Entry 8PPV (electron microscopy, 3.02 A resolution); this record covers chains B and T of the 7 polymer chains in the assembly.

Chain B:
Protein: DP2
Source organism: Pyrococcus abyssi GE5
Sequence (1270 residues; each row starts with the number of its first residue):
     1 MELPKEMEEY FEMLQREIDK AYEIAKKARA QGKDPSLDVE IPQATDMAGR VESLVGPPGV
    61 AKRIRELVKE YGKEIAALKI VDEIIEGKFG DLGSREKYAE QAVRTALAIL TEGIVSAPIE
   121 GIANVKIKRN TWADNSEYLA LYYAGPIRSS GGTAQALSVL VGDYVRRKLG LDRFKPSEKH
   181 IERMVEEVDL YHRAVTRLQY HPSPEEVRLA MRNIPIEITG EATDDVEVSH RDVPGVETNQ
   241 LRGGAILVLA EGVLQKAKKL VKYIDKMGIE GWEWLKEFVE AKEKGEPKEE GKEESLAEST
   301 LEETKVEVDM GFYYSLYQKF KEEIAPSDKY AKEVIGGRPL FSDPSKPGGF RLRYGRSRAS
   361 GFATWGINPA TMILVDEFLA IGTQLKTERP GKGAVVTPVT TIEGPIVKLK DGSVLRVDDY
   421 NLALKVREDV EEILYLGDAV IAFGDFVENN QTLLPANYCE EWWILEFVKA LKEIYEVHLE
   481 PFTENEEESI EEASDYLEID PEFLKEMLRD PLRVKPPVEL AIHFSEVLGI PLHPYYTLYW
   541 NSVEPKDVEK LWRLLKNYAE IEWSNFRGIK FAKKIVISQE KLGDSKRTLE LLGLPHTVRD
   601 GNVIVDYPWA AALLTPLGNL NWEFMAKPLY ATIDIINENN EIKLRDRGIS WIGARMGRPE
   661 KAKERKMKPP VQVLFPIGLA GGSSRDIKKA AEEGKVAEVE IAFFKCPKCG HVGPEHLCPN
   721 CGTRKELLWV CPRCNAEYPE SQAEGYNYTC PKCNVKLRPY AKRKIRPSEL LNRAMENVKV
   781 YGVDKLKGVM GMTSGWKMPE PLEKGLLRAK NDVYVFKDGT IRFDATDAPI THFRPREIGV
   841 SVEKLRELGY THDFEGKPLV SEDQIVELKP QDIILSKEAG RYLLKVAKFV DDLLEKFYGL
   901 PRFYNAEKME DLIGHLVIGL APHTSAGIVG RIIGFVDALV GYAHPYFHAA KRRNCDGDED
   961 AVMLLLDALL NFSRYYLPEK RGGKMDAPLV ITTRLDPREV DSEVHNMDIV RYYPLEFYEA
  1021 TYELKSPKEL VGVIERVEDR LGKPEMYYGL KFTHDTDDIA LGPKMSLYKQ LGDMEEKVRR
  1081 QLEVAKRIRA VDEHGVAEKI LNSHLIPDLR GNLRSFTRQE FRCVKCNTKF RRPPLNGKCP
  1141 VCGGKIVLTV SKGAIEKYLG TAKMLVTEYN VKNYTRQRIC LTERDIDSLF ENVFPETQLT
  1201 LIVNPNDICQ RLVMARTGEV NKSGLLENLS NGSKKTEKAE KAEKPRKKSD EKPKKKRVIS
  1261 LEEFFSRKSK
Not modelled in the structure: 1-3, 284-308, 1217-1270
Metal / ion sites: Zn2+ site 1: Cys-706, Cys-709, Cys-718, Cys-721; Zn2+ site 2: Cys-731, Cys-734, Cys-750, Cys-753; Mg2+: Asp-956, Asp-958; Zn2+ site 3: Cys-1123, Cys-1139, Cys-1142
From the paper describing this entry:
  - mutagenesis - R1178A: unchanged catalytic activity on ssDNA
  - mutagenesis - R1178A: decreased catalytic activity on P/T substrates
  - mutagenesis - P1107A, R1114A: unchanged catalytic activity

Chain T:
Molecule: 25-nt DNA strand
Sequence (25 nucleotides; numbered 1 to 25; the number before each row is that of its first residue):
     1 AGGTCGTGCA CGGCTCGGCC CGGCG
Not modelled in the structure: 1-6, 24-25

Interface between chain B and chain T:
Pairs across the interface - 8 pairs, chain B then chain T:
  Lys-689(B) / DG17(T)  salt bridge to the phosphate
  Tyr-1068(B) / DC9(T)  hydrogen bond to the phosphate
  Gly-1072(B) / DA10(T)  phosphate contact
  Lys-1077(B) / DC9(T)  phosphate contact
  Lys-1077(B) / DA10(T)  salt bridge to the phosphate
  Lys-1125(B) / DT15(T)  phosphate contact
  Ser-1151(B) / DG12(T)  sugar contact
  Tyr-1158(B) / DA10(T)  sugar contact
Interface residues without a listed pair, chain B (14 interface residues in all): Arg-338, Met-1074, Val-1124, Lys-1145, Val-1147, Gly-1153, Lys-1157
Interface residues without a listed pair, chain T (8 interface residues in all): DC11, DG13, DC14

In short:
The interface between chain B and chain T involves 14 residues on one side and 8 on the other, with 1 hydrogen
bond and 2 salt bridges. Polar contacts include Tyr-1068(B)/DC9(T), Lys-689(B)/DG17(T) and
Lys-1077(B)/DA10(T). The paper reports that R1178A of chain B reduces catalytic activity on P/T substrates;
P1107A and R1114A of chain B leave catalytic activity unchanged.
Chain B is DP2 (Pyrococcus abyssi GE5) and chain T is a 25-nt DNA strand; the structure, Intermediate
conformer of Pyrococcus abyssi DNA polymerase D (PolD) bound to a primer/template substrate containing three
..., was determined by electron microscopy together with 8PPT and 8PPU from the same study.
